5DQZ - chains D and C of the 8 polymer chains in the assembly; structure by X-ray diffraction, 2.70 A resolution.

# Chain D (and C)
Protein: CRISPR-associated endonuclease Cas1
Source organism: Escherichia coli K12
Notes: EC 3.1.-.-; chain C of this document is another copy of the same molecule, construct and numbering; everything in this record applies to it too
UniProt: Q46896 (CAS1_ECOLI); numbering as in UniProt (aligned over 1-305)
Chain sequence (305 residues; numbered 1 to 305; the number before each row is that of its first residue):
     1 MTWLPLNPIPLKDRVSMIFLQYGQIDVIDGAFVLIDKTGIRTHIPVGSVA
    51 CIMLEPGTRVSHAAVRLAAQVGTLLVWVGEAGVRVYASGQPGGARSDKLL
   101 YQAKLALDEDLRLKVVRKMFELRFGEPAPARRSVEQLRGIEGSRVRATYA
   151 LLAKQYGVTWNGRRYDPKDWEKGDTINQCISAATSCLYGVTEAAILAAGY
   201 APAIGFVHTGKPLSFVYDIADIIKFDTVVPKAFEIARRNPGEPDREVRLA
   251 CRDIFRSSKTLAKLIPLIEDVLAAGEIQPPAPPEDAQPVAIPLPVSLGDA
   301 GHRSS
Disordered / not traced: 1-14, 282-305 (chain C: 1, 168-171)
Swiss-Prot annotation at these positions:
  - binding site (Mg(2+)): Glu141, His208, Asp221
  - mutagenesis: Tyr22 (Y22A: Slightly decreased spacer acquisition in vivo; Y22F: Nearly wild-type spacer acquisition in vivo), Arg41 (R41E: Dramatically decreased spacer acquisition in vivo), Arg59 (R59A: Loss of spacer acquisition in vivo, decreased protospacer binding; R59D: Dramatically decreased spacer acquisition in vitro, 250-fold decreased affinity for protospacer DNA), Arg66 (R66D: Dramatically decreased spacer acquisition in vitro, 250-fold decreased affinity for protospacer DNA; R66E: Dramatically decreased spacer acquisition in vivo), Arg84 (R84A: Decreased spacer acquisition in vivo; R84E: Dramatically decreased spacer acquisition in vivo), Glu141 (E141A: No cleavage of any substrates, no restoration of UV or mitomycin C (MMC) resistance. Loss of spacer acquisition in vivo), Tyr149 (Y149A: No effect on in vitro protospacer integration), Tyr165 (Y165A: No effect on in vitro protospacer integration. Alone significantly decreased protospacer acquisition in vivo ...), Trp170 (W170A: Alone significantly decreased protospacer acquisition in vivo. Decreased protospacer binding; in association with A-170), Thr184 (T184A: No cleavage of any substrates), Tyr188 (Y188A: Partial inhibition of cleavage. No effect on in vitro protospacer integration. Significantly decreased protospacer acquisition in vivo), His208 (H208A: No cleavage of any substrates, no restoration of UV or MMC resistance. Loss of spacer acquisition in vivo), 13 further mutagenesis entries in UniProt
Reported in the primary citation:
  - binding site for the 36-nt DNA strand: Arg138, Tyr165, Trp170, His208, Lys211, Tyr217
  - specificity-determining residues: Arg138, Tyr165, Lys211
  - mutagenesis - Y165A/W170A, Y165A/Y217A: decreased binding to the 36-nt DNA strand
  - catalytic residues: Glu141, His208, Asp221

# How chain D and chain C interact
Residue-residue contacts (88; chain D residue first):
  Gln24(D) with Arg59(C), hydrogen bond
  Leu54(D) with His62(C), hydrogen bond (backbone-side chain)
  Glu55(D) with His62(C)
  Pro56(D) with His62(C)
  Thr58(D) with Ser61(C); His62(C), hydrogen bond (backbone-backbone)
  Arg59(D) with Gln24(C); Ile25(C), hydrogen bond (side chain-backbone); Asp26(C), salt bridge; Arg59(C), hydrogen bond (side chain-backbone); Val60(C); Ser61(C)
  Val60(D) with Arg59(C); Val60(C), hydrogen bond (backbone-backbone)
  His62(D) with Leu54(C), hydrogen bond (side chain-backbone); Glu55(C); Pro56(C); Thr58(C), hydrogen bond (backbone-backbone); Trp77(C); Val78(C), hydrogen bond (side chain-backbone)
  Val65(D) with Trp77(C), hydrophobic; Tyr86(C), hydrophobic
  Arg66(D) with Val85(C)
  Ala69(D) with Val85(C), hydrophobic; Tyr86(C), hydrophobic
  Thr73(D) with Tyr86(C), hydrogen bond (backbone-side chain)
  Leu74(D) with Tyr86(C)
  Leu75(D) with Tyr86(C), hydrogen bond (backbone-side chain)
  Trp77(D) with His62(C); Val65(C), hydrophobic
  Val78(D) with His62(C), hydrogen bond (backbone-side chain)
  Tyr86(D) with His62(C); Arg66(C); Ala69(C)
  Ala87(D) with Val65(C), hydrophobic; Ser88(C); Gly89(C)
  Ser88(D) with Ser88(C); Gly89(C), hydrogen bond (backbone-backbone); Pro91(C)
  Gly89(D) with Tyr86(C); Ala87(C)
  Gln90(D) with Ala87(C), hydrogen bond (backbone-backbone)
  Pro91(D) with Ala87(C); Gln90(C); Leu196(C), hydrophobic; Pro202(C)
  Gly92(D) with Pro91(C), hydrogen bond (backbone-backbone); Ala201(C)
  Gly93(D) with Ala203(C)
  Ala94(D) with Pro212(C)
  Ser96(D) with Ala203(C), hydrogen bond (side chain-backbone); Gly210(C); Lys211(C)
  Leu100(D) with Leu107(C), hydrophobic
  Ala103(D) with Ala103(C), hydrophobic
  Ala106(D) with Leu100(C), hydrophobic
  Leu107(D) with Lys104(C)
  Arg112(D) with Pro283(C); Asp285(C), salt bridge; Ala286(C)
  Val134(D) with Asp285(C)
  Glu135(D) with Asp285(C)
  Arg138(D) with Asp285(C), hydrogen bond (side chain-backbone); Ala286(C), hydrogen bond (side chain-backbone); Gln287(C), hydrogen bond; Pro288(C)
  Glu192(D) with Pro91(C); Arg303(C), salt bridge
  Leu196(D) with Pro91(C), hydrophobic
  Ala203(D) with Gly93(C); Ser96(C), hydrogen bond (backbone-side chain)
  Ile204(D) with Leu99(C), hydrophobic; Leu100(C), hydrophobic
  Val207(D) with Ala286(C); Gln287(C), hydrogen bond (backbone-backbone)
  Thr209(D) with Pro282(C); Ala286(C); Val289(C)
  Gly210(D) with Ser96(C), hydrogen bond (backbone-side chain); Leu293(C)
  Lys211(D) with Ser96(C); Val289(C); Ile291(C), hydrogen bond (side chain-backbone); Leu293(C)
  Pro212(D) with Ala94(C); Leu293(C)
  Leu213(D) with Arg303(C)
Also at the interface, not in a pair above, chain D (56 interface residues in all): Gly57, Ser61, Val85, Leu99, Lys104, Leu113, Tyr165, Pro167, Ala201, Pro202, His208, Ser214
Also at the interface, not in a pair above, chain C (57 interface residues in all): Gly57, Leu74, Gly79, Gly92, Arg95, Glu192, Ile204, Pro280, Pro292

# Overview
The interface between chain D and chain C involves 56 residues on one side and 57 on the other, with 23
hydrogen bonds and 3 salt bridges. Polar pairs include Arg59(D)-Asp26(C), Arg112(D)-Asp285(C) and
Glu192(D)-Arg303(C). From the paper: catalytic residues Glu141(D), His208(D) and Asp221(D); Y165A/W170A and
Y165A/Y217A of chain D reduce binding to the 36-nt DNA strand.
Chain D and chain C are both CRISPR-associated endonuclease Cas1 (Escherichia coli K12); the structure,
Crystal Structure of Cas-DNA-PAM complex, was determined by X-ray diffraction (same publication as 5DLJ, 5DQT
and 5DQU).
